PDB entry 7XOY | electron microscopy, 4.25 A resolution (low resolution: residue-level contacts below are approximate; hydrogen-bond / salt-bridge calls are withheld) | chains B and D of the 4 polymer chains in the assembly

== Chain B (and D) ==
Protein: Putative cystathionine beta-synthase Rv1077
From: Mycobacterium tuberculosis H37Rv
Notes: EC 4.2.1.22; chain D of this document is another copy of the same molecule, construct and numbering; everything in this record applies to it too
UniProt: P9WP51 (Y1077_MYCTU); numbering as in UniProt (aligned over 2-464)
Amino-acid sequence (478 residues; numbered 0 to 477; the number before each row is that of its first residue; numbering starts at 0):
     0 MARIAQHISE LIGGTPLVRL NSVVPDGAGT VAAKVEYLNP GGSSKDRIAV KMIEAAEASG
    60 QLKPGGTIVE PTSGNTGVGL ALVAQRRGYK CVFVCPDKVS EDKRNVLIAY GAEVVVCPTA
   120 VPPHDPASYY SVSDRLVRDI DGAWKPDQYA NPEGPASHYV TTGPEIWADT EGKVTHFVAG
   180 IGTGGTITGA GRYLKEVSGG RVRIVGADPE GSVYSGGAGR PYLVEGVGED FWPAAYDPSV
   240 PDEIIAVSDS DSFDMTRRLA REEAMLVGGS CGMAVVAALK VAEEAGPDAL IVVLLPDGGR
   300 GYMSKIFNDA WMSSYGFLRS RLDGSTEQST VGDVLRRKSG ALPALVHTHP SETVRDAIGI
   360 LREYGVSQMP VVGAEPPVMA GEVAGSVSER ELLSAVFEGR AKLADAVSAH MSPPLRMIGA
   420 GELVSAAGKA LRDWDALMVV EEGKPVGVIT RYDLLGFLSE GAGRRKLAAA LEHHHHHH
Unresolved in the structure: 0-2, 461-477
Differences from the reference sequence: insertion (1); expression tag (465-477)
UniProt features mapped onto this chain:
  - binding site (pyridoxal 5'-phosphate): N74, S269
  - modified residue: K44 (N6-(pyridoxal phosphate)lysine)
  - cross-link: K428 (Isoglutamyl lysine isopeptide (Lys-Gln) (interchain with Q-Cter in protein Pup))
Small-molecule neighbours: pyridoxyl-serine-5-monophosphate (PLS; [3-hydroxy-2-methyl-5-phosphonooxymethyl-pyridin-4-ylmethyl]-serine): K44, S72, G73, N74, T75, Q147, G179, I180, G181, T182, G183, G184, T185, I186, E224, G225, S269, P295, D296
From the paper describing this entry:
  - mutagenesis - I357A: increased catalytic activity
  - mutagenesis - E388A, R450A: decreased catalytic activity
  - mutagenesis - E390A, S393R, S411A, D432N, W433F, L454A: decreased catalytic activity on SAM
  - mutagenesis - W433F: unchanged stability
  - post-translational modification sites: K428 (citing earlier work)
  - mutagenesis - E390A, D432A, D432N, W433F: abolished stability in response to SAM
  - mutagenesis - E390A, S411A, D432A, W433F: decreased stability in response to SAM
  - mutagenesis - K428A: increased stability in response to AZA treatment

== Interface between chain B and chain D ==
Residue-residue contacts (53; chain B residue first):
  I3(B) - L16(D)
  I3(B) - D168(D)
  A4(B) - L16(D)
  A4(B) - V17(D)
  A4(B) - R18(D)
  H6(B) - V17(D)
  I7(B) - V17(D)
  I7(B) - E262(D)
  I7(B) - A263(D)
  L10(B) - P15(D)
  P15(B) - L10(D)
  L16(B) - I3(D)
  L16(B) - A4(D)
  V17(B) - H6(D)
  V17(B) - I7(D)
  R18(B) - A4(D)
  R18(B) - Q5(D)
  Y36(B) - P39(D)
  L37(B) - L37(D)
  L37(B) - N38(D)
  L37(B) - P39(D)
  N38(B) - L37(D)
  P39(B) - Y36(D)
  P39(B) - L37(D)
  Q84(B) - A259(D)
  Q84(B) - R260(D)
  Q84(B) - E261(D)
  Q84(B) - E262(D)
  Q84(B) - A263(D)
  V105(B) - L265(D)
  I107(B) - L321(D)
  A108(B) - A259(D)
  A108(B) - R260(D)
  A108(B) - L265(D)
  A108(B) - F306(D)
  Y109(B) - L265(D)
  G110(B) - R260(D)
  D168(B) - I3(D)
  A259(B) - Q84(D)
  A259(B) - A108(D)
  R260(B) - Q84(D)
  R260(B) - A108(D)
  R260(B) - G110(D)
  E261(B) - Q84(D)
  E262(B) - I7(D)
  E262(B) - Q84(D)
  A263(B) - I7(D)
  A263(B) - Q84(D)
  L265(B) - V105(D)
  L265(B) - A108(D)
  L265(B) - Y109(D)
  F306(B) - A108(D)
  L321(B) - I107(D)
Interface residues without a listed pair, chain B (35 interface residues in all): Q5, G40, L81, L258, R299, M302, D322
Interface residues without a listed pair, chain D (35 interface residues in all): G40, L81, L258, R299, M302, D322

== Summary ==
Chain B and chain D each contribute 35 residues to their interface. Bound to chain B:
pyridoxyl-serine-5-monophosphate. UniProt lists pyridoxal 5'-phosphate-binding residues N74(B) and S269(B) on
chain B. The paper reports that E390A, S393R and S411A of chain B, among others, reduce catalytic activity on
SAM; a modification site at K428(B); 11 substitutions were tested in all.
Chain B and chain D are both Putative cystathionine beta-synthase Rv1077 (Mycobacterium tuberculosis H37Rv);
the structure, Cystathionine beta-synthase of Mycobacterium tuberculosis in the presence of
S-adenosylmethionine and serine, was determined by electron microscopy together with 7XNZ and 7XOH from the
same study.
